9AUG - chains E and F of the 12 polymer chains in the assembly; structure by electron microscopy, 3.80 A resolution.

Chain E (and F):
Protein: HIV-1 BG505 DS-SOSIP glycoprotein gp41
From: Human immunodeficiency virus 1
Notes: chain F of this document is another copy of the same molecule, construct and numbering; everything in this record applies to it too
UniProtKB: Q2N0S6 (Q2N0S6_9HIV1); residues 512-664 here correspond to UniProt positions 509-661 (UniProt number = residue number - 3)
Amino-acid sequence (153 residues; row label = number of the first residue in the row):
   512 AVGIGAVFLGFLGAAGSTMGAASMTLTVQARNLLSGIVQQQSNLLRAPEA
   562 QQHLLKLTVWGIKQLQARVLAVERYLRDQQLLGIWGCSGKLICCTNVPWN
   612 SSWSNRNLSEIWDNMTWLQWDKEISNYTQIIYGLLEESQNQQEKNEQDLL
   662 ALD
Not modelled in the structure: 512-519, 547-568
Disulfide bonds: C598-C604
Construct notes: conflict P559 (Ile556 in Q2N0S6), C605 (Thr602 in Q2N0S6)

How chain E and chain F interact:
Residue-residue contacts - 6 pairs, chain E then chain F:
  Q577(E) with L576(F)
  E584(E) with R579(F); V583(F)
  L587(E) with Y586(F), hydrophobic
  Q591(E) with L545(F); Y586(F)
Interface residues without a listed pair, chain E (7 interface residues in all): V580, V583, N651
Interface residues without a listed pair, chain F (8 interface residues in all): T538, V580, L587

Summary:
Chain E and chain F form an interface of 7 and 8 residues respectively.
Chain E and chain F are both HIV-1 BG505 DS-SOSIP glycoprotein gp41 (Human immunodeficiency virus 1); the
structure, Cryo-EM structure of CH848.d949.10.17.GS-DH270.UCA3.G57R, was determined by electron microscopy
(same publication as 9AUH and 9AUI).
